9C1J - chains g and u of the 43 polymer chains in the assembly; structure by electron microscopy, 2.72 A resolution.

# Chain g
Name: Intermediate capsid protein VP6
From: Simian rotavirus A strain RRV
UniProt: B2BN53 (VP6_ROTRH); residue numbers follow UniProt; this construct covers 1-397
Amino-acid sequence (397 residues; numbered 1 to 397; the number before each row is that of its first residue):
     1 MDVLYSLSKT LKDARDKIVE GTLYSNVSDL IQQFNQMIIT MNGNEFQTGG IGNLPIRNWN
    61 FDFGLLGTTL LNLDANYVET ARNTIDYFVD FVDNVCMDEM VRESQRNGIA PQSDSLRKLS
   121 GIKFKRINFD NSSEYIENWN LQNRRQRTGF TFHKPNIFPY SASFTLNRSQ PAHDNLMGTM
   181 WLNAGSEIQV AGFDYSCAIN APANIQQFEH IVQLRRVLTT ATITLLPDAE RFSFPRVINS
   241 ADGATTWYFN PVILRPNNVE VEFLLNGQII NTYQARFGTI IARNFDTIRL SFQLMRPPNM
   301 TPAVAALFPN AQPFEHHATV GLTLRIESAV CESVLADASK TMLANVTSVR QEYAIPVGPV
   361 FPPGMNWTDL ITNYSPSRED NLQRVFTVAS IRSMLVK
Disordered / not traced: 397
Modified residues: M1 (N-formylmethionine; FME)
Metal / ion sites: Zn2+ site 1: H153 (shared with 1 residue of chain f; 1 residue of chain h); Zn2+ site 2 near H173 (its only coordinating residue here)

# Chain u
Name: Outer capsid glycoprotein VP7
From: Simian rotavirus A strain RRV
UniProt: P12476 (VP7_ROTRH); numbering as in UniProt (aligned over 1-326)
Amino-acid sequence (326 residues; row label = number of the first residue in the row):
     1 MYGIEYTTVL TFLISLILLN YILKSLTRMM DFIIYRFLFI VVILSPLLKA QNYGINLPIT
    61 GSMDTAYANS TQEETFLTST LCLYYPTEAA TEINDNSWKD TLSQLFLTKG WPTGSVYFKE
   121 YTDIASFSVD PQLYCDYNVV LMKYDATLQL DMSELADLIL NEWLCNPMDI TLYYYQQTDE
   181 ANKWISMGSS CTIKVCPLNT QTLGIGCLTT DTATFEEVAT AEKLVITDVV DGVNHKLDVT
   241 TATCTIRNCK KLGPRENVAV IQVGGSDVLD ITADPTTAPQ TERMMRINWK KWWQVFYTVV
   301 DYVNQIIQAM SKRSRSLNSA AFYYRI
Disordered / not traced: 1-50
Cystine bridges: C82-C135, C165-C249, C191-C244, C196-C207
Covalent attachments: N-acetylglucosamine (NAG) linked to N69
Metal / ion sites: Ca2+ site 1: D95 (shared with 3 residues of chain t); Ca2+ site 2: D151, E154, E222, L224; Ca2+ site 3: Q177, D228, V229, D231 (shared with 1 residue of chain v); Ca2+ site 4: G206, T214, E216 (shared with 1 residue of chain v); Ca2+ site 5: D270, T272, D274, T277; Ca2+ site 6: D301 (shared with 4 residues of chain t)

# Chain g / chain u interface
Residue-residue contacts (37):
  A162(g) - S62(u)
  A162(g) - M63(u)  hydrogen bond (backbone-backbone)
  S163(g) - G61(u)
  S163(g) - S62(u)
  S163(g) - M63(u)
  F164(g) - T60(u)
  F164(g) - G61(u)  hydrogen bond (backbone-backbone)
  F164(g) - S62(u)
  F164(g) - M63(u)  hydrophobic
  T165(g) - P58(u)
  T165(g) - I59(u)
  T165(g) - T60(u)  hydrogen bond
  L166(g) - P58(u)
  L166(g) - I59(u)  hydrogen bond (backbone-backbone)
  N167(g) - N56(u)  hydrogen bond (backbone-side chain)
  N167(g) - P58(u)
  S169(g) - I59(u)
  P171(g) - S314(u)
  W181(g) - T60(u)
  R236(g) - M63(u)
  I238(g) - M63(u)  hydrophobic
  N239(g) - S62(u)  hydrogen bond (side chain-backbone)
  N239(g) - M63(u)
  N239(g) - D64(u)
  N239(g) - T65(u)  hydrogen bond
  N239(g) - A66(u)
  N239(g) - Y67(u)
  A241(g) - I59(u)  hydrophobic
  A241(g) - T60(u)
  A241(g) - G61(u)
  G243(g) - A66(u)
  G243(g) - Y67(u)
  G243(g) - A68(u)  hydrogen bond (backbone-backbone)
  T246(g) - Y67(u)
  N310(g) - E180(u)
  Q312(g) - P254(u)
  P313(g) - P279(u)
Interface residues without a listed pair, chain g (24 interface residues in all): A172, D174, M180, F232, V237, A244
Interface residues without a listed pair, chain u (21 interface residues in all): L252, G253, E256, T281, S311

# In short
24 residues of chain g face 21 of chain u across their interface; the contacts include 8 hydrogen bonds. Polar
pairs include T165(g)-T60(u), N167(g)-N56(u) and N239(g)-S62(u). Covalently linked N-acetylglucosamine: at
N69(u). The Ca2+ site 2 is built by D151(u), E154(u), E222(u) and L224(u).
Here chain g is Intermediate capsid protein VP6 and chain u is Outer capsid glycoprotein VP7, both from Simian
rotavirus A strain RRV. Entry 9C1J (Rhesus rotavirus (reversed structure at 2.72 Angstrom resolution)) was
determined by electron microscopy.
